4OX9 - chains A and Q of the 22 polymer chains in the assembly; structure by X-ray diffraction, 3.80 A resolution.

== Chain A ==
Molecule: 16S rRNA
Organism: Thermus thermophilus
Sequence (1513 nucleotides; numbered 0 to 1535 plus 19 insertion-coded residues; 42 numbers in that range are skipped by the numbering (no residue carries them; nothing is unmodelled there); the number before each row is that of its first residue; a row labelled like 190A-190L holds insertion residues (190A, then the next letters in order); numbering starts at 0):
     0 UUUGUUGGAG AGUUUGAUCC UGGCUCAGGG UGAACGCUGG CGGCGUGCCU AAGACAUGCA
    60 AGUCGUGCGG G
    73 CCGCGGGGUU UU
    88 ACUCCG
    95 UGGUC
   101 AGCGGCGGAC GGGUGAGUAA CGCGUGGGU
  129A G
   130 ACCUACCCGG AAGAGGGGGA CAACCCGGGG AAACUCGGGC UAAUCCCCCA UGUGGACCCG
   190 C
190A-190L CCCUUGGGGUGU
   191 GUCCAAAGGG CUUU
   216 GCCCGCUUCC GGAUGGGCCC GCGUCCCAUC AGCUAGUUGG UGGGGUAAUG GCCCACCAAG
   276 GCGACGACGG GUAGCCGGUC UGAGAGGAUG GCCGGCCACA GGGGCACUGA GACACGGGCC
   336 CCACUCCUAC GGGAGGCAGC AGUUAGGAAU CUUCCGCAAU GGGCGCAAGC CUGACGGAGC
   396 GACGCCGCUU GGAGGAAGAA GCCCUUCGGG GUGUAAACUC CUGAA
   442 CCCGGGACGA AACCCCCGAC GA
   474 GGGGACUGAC GGUACCGGG
   494 GUAAUAGCGC CGGCCAACUC CGUGCCAGCA GCCGCGGUAA UACGGAGGGC GCGAGCGUUA
   554 CCCGGAUUCA CUGGGCGUAA AGGGCGUGUA GGCGGCCUGG GGCGUCCCAU GUGAAAGACC
   614 ACGGCUCAAC CGUGGGGGAG CGUGGGAUAC GCUCAGGCUA GACGGUGGGA GAGGGUGGUG
   674 GAAUUCCCGG AGUAGCGGUG AAAUGCGCAG AUACCGGGAG GAACGCCGAU GGCGAAGGCA
   734 GCCACCUGGU CCACCCGUGA CGCUGAGGCG CGAAAGCGUG GGGAGCAAAC CGGAUUAGAU
   794 ACCCGGGUAG UCCACGCCCU AAACGAUGCG CGCUAGGUCU CUGGGUCU
   848 CCUGGGGGCC GAAGCUAACG CGUUAAGCGC GCCGCCUGGG GAGUACGGCC GCAAGGCUGA
   908 AACUCAAAGG AAUUGACGGG GGCCCGCACA AGCGGUGGAG CAUGUGGUUU AAUUCGAAGC
   968 AACGCGAAGA ACCUUACCAG GCCUUGACAU GCUAGG
 1003A G
  1004 AACCCGGGUG AAAGCCUGGG GUGCCCC
1030A-1030D GCGA
  1031 GGGGAGCCCU AGCACAGGUG CUGCAUGGCC GUCGUCAGCU CGUGCCGUGA GGUGUUGGGU
  1091 UAAGUCCCGC AACGAGCGCA ACCCCCGCCG UUAGUUGCCA GCGGUUCGGC CGGGCACUCU
  1151 AACGGGACUG CCCGCGAAA
  1171 GCGGGAGGAA GGAGGGGACG ACGUCUGGUC AGCAUGGCCC UUACGGCCUG GGCGACACAC
  1231 GUGCUACAAU GCCCACUACA AAGCGAUGCC ACCCGGCAAC GGGGAGCUAA UCGCAAAAAG
  1291 GUGGGCCCAG UUCGGAUUGG GGUCUGCAAC CCGACCCCAU GAAGCCGGAA UCGCUAGUAA
  1351 UCGCGGAUCA G
 1361A C
  1362 CAUGCCGCGG UGAAUACGUU CCCGGGCCUU GUACACACCG CCCGUCACGC CAUGGGAGCG
  1422 GGCUCUACCC GAAGUCGCCG GG
  1446 AGCCUACGGG
  1459 CAGGCGCCGA GGGUAGGGCC CGUGACUGGG GCGAAGUCGU AACAAGGUAG CUGUACCGGA
  1519 AGGUGCGGCU GGAUCAC
Not modelled in the structure: 0-4, 1535
Ion coordination: Mg2+ site 1 near A8 (its only coordinating residue here); Mg2+ site 2: G11, U12; Mg2+ site 3: U14, U17; Mg2+ site 4 near G21 (its only coordinating residue here); Mg2+ site 5: C48, G115; Mg2+ site 6 near A53 (its only coordinating residue here); Mg2+ site 7: C58, A59, U387; Mg2+ site 8 near G111 (its only coordinating residue here); Mg2+ site 9: A116, G117, G289; Mg2+ site 10 near A195 (its only coordinating residue here); Mg2+ site 11: G258, G266; Mg2+ site 12 near G299 (its only coordinating residue here); 48 more Mg2+ sites not listed
Ligand contacts: sinefungin (SFG): A1408, C1484, U1485
Reported in the primary citation:
  - conformationally variable residues: A1408
  - binding site for sinefungin: A1408

== Chain Q ==
Name: 30S ribosomal protein S17
Organism: Thermus thermophilus
UniProt: Q5SHP7 (RS17_THET8); numbering as in UniProt (aligned over 2-105)
Chain sequence (104 residues; row label = number of the first residue in the row):
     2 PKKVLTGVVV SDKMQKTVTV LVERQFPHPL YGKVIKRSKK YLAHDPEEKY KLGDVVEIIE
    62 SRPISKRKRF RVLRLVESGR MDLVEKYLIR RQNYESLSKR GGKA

== Interface between chain A and chain Q ==
Residue-residue contacts (93; chain A residue first):
  G127(A) - Pro2(Q)  hydrogen bond to the sugar
  G127(A) - Glu61(Q)  hydrogen bond to the base
  G128(A) - Pro2(Q)  sugar contact
  G128(A) - Lys3(Q)  hydrogen bond to the phosphate
  G128(A) - Glu61(Q)  sugar contact
  U129(A) - Lys3(Q)  salt bridge to the phosphate
  A130(A) - Arg63(Q)  salt bridge to the phosphate
  A130(A) - Pro64(Q)  base contact
  U190E(A) - Ser62(Q)  base contact
  U190E(A) - Arg63(Q)  hydrogen bond to the sugar
  U190E(A) - Arg72(Q)  hydrogen bond to the base
  C234(A) - Glu61(Q)  base contact
  C234(A) - Pro64(Q)  sugar contact
  C234(A) - Arg70(Q)  hydrogen bond to the phosphate
  C235(A) - Glu61(Q)  sugar contact
  C235(A) - Arg70(Q)  salt bridge to the phosphate
  C235(A) - Phe71(Q)  sugar contact
  G236(A) - Lys40(Q)  salt bridge to the phosphate
  G236(A) - Tyr42(Q)  phosphate contact
  C237(A) - Arg25(Q)  salt bridge to the phosphate
  C237(A) - Lys40(Q)  salt bridge to the phosphate
  C237(A) - Tyr42(Q)  hydrogen bond to the phosphate
  G238(A) - Arg25(Q)  salt bridge to the phosphate
  A246(A) - Leu98(Q)  sugar contact
  A246(A) - Ser99(Q)  sugar contact
  G247(A) - Ser99(Q)  phosphate contact
  G247(A) - Lys100(Q)  phosphate contact
  U253(A) - Met15(Q)  hydrogen bond to the sugar
  U253(A) - Lys67(Q)  salt bridge to the phosphate
  G254(A) - Met15(Q)  sugar contact
  G254(A) - Gln16(Q)  hydrogen bond to the sugar
  G254(A) - Thr18(Q)  hydrogen bond to the sugar
  G254(A) - Ser66(Q)  hydrogen bond to the phosphate
  G254(A) - Lys67(Q)  phosphate contact
  G254(A) - Arg68(Q)  phosphate contact
  G254(A) - Lys69(Q)  hydrogen bond to the phosphate
  G255(A) - Gln16(Q)  hydrogen bond to the sugar
  G255(A) - Lys17(Q)  hydrogen bond to the phosphate
  G255(A) - Ile65(Q)  phosphate contact
  G255(A) - Ser66(Q)  phosphate contact
  G255(A) - Lys69(Q)  salt bridge to the phosphate
  U256(A) - Lys17(Q)  salt bridge to the phosphate
  U264(A) - Arg63(Q)  sugar contact
  U264(A) - Pro64(Q)  hydrogen bond to the sugar
  G265(A) - Pro64(Q)  sugar contact
  G265(A) - Ile65(Q)  phosphate contact
  G265(A) - Ser66(Q)  sugar contact
  G265(A) - Lys67(Q)  hydrogen bond to the sugar
  G266(A) - Lys67(Q)  phosphate contact
  C267(A) - Lys67(Q)  phosphate contact
  A273(A) - Gln16(Q)  sugar contact
  G275(A) - Lys14(Q)  phosphate contact
  G275(A) - Met15(Q)  sugar contact
  G276(A) - Ser12(Q)  hydrogen bond to the phosphate
  G276(A) - Met15(Q)  sugar contact
  G276(A) - Thr20(Q)  phosphate contact
  G276(A) - Arg68(Q)  hydrogen bond to the phosphate
  C277(A) - Lys41(Q)  salt bridge to the phosphate
  C277(A) - Arg68(Q)  salt bridge to the phosphate
  G278(A) - Lys41(Q)  salt bridge to the phosphate
  G278(A) - Tyr95(Q)  base contact
  A279(A) - Tyr95(Q)  hydrogen bond to the phosphate
  A279(A) - Leu98(Q)  base contact
  C280(A) - Arg38(Q)  hydrogen bond to the sugar
  C280(A) - Ser39(Q)  hydrogen bond to the base
  C280(A) - Arg91(Q)  base contact
  C564(A) - Leu31(Q)  base contact
  C564(A) - Tyr32(Q)  sugar contact
  G581(A) - Ala105(Q)  hydrogen bond to the sugar
  U582(A) - Ile90(Q)  sugar contact
  U582(A) - Asn94(Q)  sugar contact
  U582(A) - Ala105(Q)  sugar contact
  A583(A) - Ile90(Q)  sugar contact
  A583(A) - Arg91(Q)  sugar contact
  A583(A) - Asn94(Q)  hydrogen bond to the sugar
  G584(A) - Lys87(Q)  phosphate contact
  G585(A) - Lys34(Q)  hydrogen bond to the phosphate
  C586(A) - Lys34(Q)  salt bridge to the phosphate
  G635(A) - Pro2(Q)  sugar contact
  U636(A) - Pro2(Q)  sugar contact
  A759(A) - Asn94(Q)  base contact
  G760(A) - Asn94(Q)  hydrogen bond to the base
  G760(A) - Leu98(Q)  sugar contact
  G760(A) - Gly103(Q)  hydrogen bond to the base
  G760(A) - Lys104(Q)  hydrogen bond to the base
  G760(A) - Ala105(Q)  base contact
  G761(A) - Gly102(Q)  sugar contact
  G761(A) - Gly103(Q)  sugar contact
  G761(A) - Lys104(Q)  hydrogen bond to the sugar
  G761(A) - Ala105(Q)  base contact
  C762(A) - Lys104(Q)  sugar contact
  C896(A) - Lys100(Q)  salt bridge to the phosphate
  C897(A) - Arg101(Q)  sugar contact
Interface residues without a listed pair, chain A (50 interface residues in all): G190F, U252, C272, A300, G301, G597, C879, G895
Interface residues without a listed pair, chain Q (49 interface residues in all): Lys4, Val35, Lys37, Leu43, His45, Arg92

== Overview ==
The interface between chain A and chain Q involves 50 residues on one side and 49 on the other; the contacts
include 28 hydrogen bonds and 15 salt bridges. Polar contacts include G127(A)-Glu61(Q), U190E(A)-Arg72(Q) and
C280(A)-Ser39(Q). Ligands of chain A: sinefungin. The paper reports a binding site for sinefungin at A1408(A);
conformational variability at A1408(A).
Chain A is 16S rRNA and chain Q is 30S ribosomal protein S17, both from Thermus thermophilus; the structure,
Crystal structure of the aminoglycoside resistance methyltransferase NpmA bound to the 30S ribosomal subunit,
was determined by X-ray diffraction.
